8APE - chains c and d of the 42 polymer chains in the assembly; structure by electron microscopy, 3.70 A resolution.

# Chain c
Molecule: subunit-8
From: Trypanosoma brucei brucei
UniProtKB: Q585K5 (Q585K5_TRYB2); residue numbers follow UniProt; this construct covers 1-114
Chain sequence (114 residues; numbered 1 to 114; the number before each row is that of its first residue):
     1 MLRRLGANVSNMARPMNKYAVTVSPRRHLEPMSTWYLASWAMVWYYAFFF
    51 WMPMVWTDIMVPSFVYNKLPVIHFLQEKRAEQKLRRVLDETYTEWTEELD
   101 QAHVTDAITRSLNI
Disordered / not traced: 1-28

# Chain d
Molecule: subunit-d
From: Trypanosoma brucei brucei
UniProtKB: Q57ZW9 (Q57ZW9_TRYB2); residue numbers follow UniProt; this construct covers 1-370
Chain sequence (370 residues; each row starts with the number of its first residue):
     1 MRRVSSPNITIQSVRWISGVSPLLYFPPTTTSTTNREDQINKNTNIAIQM
    51 IKRYKGEVPPHYTRKSSATIEQVEKEIDALLGGAEKLRKTSTDDQPMDKL
   101 TLMERCLRHALWSYHKEEGRYDFDQIGRWVVYTPEDEVKLAQLKREVEAK
   151 EKLAALRKRREEEGLPGGPVPRINWPQEYSSFIDREPVVAKRIRYDTLAS
   201 TTLERDEKQIESTLQQYRRASQDKRLDDLVDLLERFKPVLAREAIMQRLT
   251 IKHLEGQLGVWRYMDWCPEVRDRAELEVDITGWQWWSPLEERRLLPVRLR
   301 SVNEVREIMSKTQAKKSAEAAERNPIVTQTSTGDNARDRLLKEVLALQAR
   351 INQRDEVEPSQTEQKKKAHH
Disordered / not traced: 1-16, 326-331, 355-370

# Interface between chain c and chain d
Pairs across the interface - 73 pairs, chain c then chain d:
  W56(c) - W283(d)  hydrophobic
  V61(c) - V278(d)  hydrophobic
  V61(c) - W283(d)  hydrophobic
  F64(c) - W283(d)
  F64(c) - W285(d)  hydrophobic
  V65(c) - A274(d)  hydrophobic
  V65(c) - V278(d)  hydrophobic
  Y66(c) - V260(d)
  N67(c) - W285(d)
  K68(c) - A274(d)
  K68(c) - E277(d)  salt bridge
  K68(c) - V278(d)
  K68(c) - G282(d)  hydrogen bond (side chain-backbone)
  K68(c) - W283(d)
  K68(c) - Q284(d)  hydrogen bond (side chain-backbone)
  L69(c) - V260(d)  hydrophobic
  L69(c) - M264(d)  hydrophobic
  L69(c) - V270(d)
  V71(c) - W285(d)
  I72(c) - V270(d)  hydrophobic
  I72(c) - R273(d)
  I72(c) - A274(d)  hydrophobic
  I72(c) - E277(d)
  H73(c) - M246(d)
  H73(c) - Y263(d)  hydrogen bond
  H73(c) - V270(d)
  L75(c) - E290(d)
  L75(c) - E291(d)
  Q76(c) - E269(d)
  Q76(c) - V270(d)
  K78(c) - L294(d)
  K78(c) - L295(d)  hydrogen bond (side chain-backbone)
  K78(c) - V297(d)  hydrogen bond (side chain-backbone)
  E81(c) - V297(d)
  E81(c) - R298(d)
  E81(c) - L299(d)
  Q82(c) - V297(d)
  L84(c) - L102(d)
  R85(c) - R298(d)
  R85(c) - R300(d)
  V87(c) - L232(d)  hydrophobic
  V87(c) - R235(d)
  L88(c) - M97(d)  hydrophobic
  L88(c) - L102(d)  hydrophobic
  L88(c) - C106(d)  hydrophobic
  L88(c) - V305(d)  hydrophobic
  D89(c) - R300(d)  salt bridge
  D89(c) - I308(d)
  T91(c) - H109(d)
  T91(c) - M309(d)
  Y92(c) - H109(d)
  Y92(c) - T312(d)
  Y92(c) - K316(d)
  T93(c) - H109(d)
  T93(c) - K116(d)  hydrogen bond
  T93(c) - V130(d)
  T93(c) - D136(d)
  T93(c) - Q313(d)
  E94(c) - E117(d)
  E94(c) - K316(d)  salt bridge
  W95(c) - K116(d)
  W95(c) - D136(d)  hydrogen bond
  W95(c) - K139(d)
  L99(c) - I51(d)  hydrophobic
  V104(c) - A47(d)  hydrophobic
  V104(c) - R205(d)
  T105(c) - R205(d)  hydrogen bond
  A107(c) - M50(d)  hydrophobic
  I108(c) - Q39(d)
  I108(c) - N43(d)
  S111(c) - I46(d)
  L112(c) - Q39(d)
  I114(c) - R194(d)
Also at the interface, not in a pair above, chain c (41 interface residues in all): M60, F74, K83, T96, E97, E98, Q101
Also at the interface, not in a pair above, chain d (57 interface residues in all): Y54, K55, K99, L140, T197, T201, L203, F236, V239, E275

# Summary
Chain c and chain d form an interface of 41 and 57 residues respectively; the contacts include 8 hydrogen
bonds and 3 salt bridges. Polar contacts include K68(c)-E277(d), D89(c)-R300(d) and E94(c)-K316(d).
Here chain c is subunit-8 and chain d is subunit-d, both from Trypanosoma brucei brucei. Entry 8APE
(rotational state 1e of the Trypanosoma brucei mitochondrial ATP synthase dimer) was determined by electron
microscopy together with 8AP6, 8AP7, 8AP8, 8AP9, 8APA, 8APB and 7 further entries from the same study.
